Entry 4XGQ (X-ray diffraction, 2.70 A resolution); this record covers chains C and D of the 4 polymer chains in the assembly.

[Chain C]
Name: Ribonuclease VapC30
Organism: Mycobacterium tuberculosis (strain ATCC 25618 / H37Rv)
Notes: EC 3.1.-.-
UniProtKB: P9WF77 (VPC30_MYCTU); residue numbers follow UniProt; this construct covers 1-131
Chain sequence (132 residues; row label = number of the first residue in the row; numbering starts at 0):
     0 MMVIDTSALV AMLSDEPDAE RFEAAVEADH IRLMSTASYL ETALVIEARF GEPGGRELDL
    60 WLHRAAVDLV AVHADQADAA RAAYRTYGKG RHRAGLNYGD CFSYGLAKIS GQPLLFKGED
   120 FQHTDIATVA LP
Sequence notes: expression tag (0)
Bound ions: Mg2+: D4, D99
Swiss-Prot annotation at these positions:
  - binding site (Mg(2+)): D4, D99
From the paper describing this entry:
  - self-association interface (contacts with another copy of this molecule): E46, D58
  - catalytic residues: D4, E40, D99, D119 (by similarity / conservation)

[Chain D]
Name: Antitoxin VapB30
Organism: Mycobacterium tuberculosis (strain ATCC 25618 / H37Rv)
UniProtKB: P9WJ35 (VPB30_MYCTU); residues 1-84 here = UniProt positions 1-84
Chain sequence (84 residues; row label = number of the first residue in the row):
     1 MALSIKHPEA DRLARALAAR TGETLTEAVV TALRERLARE TGRARVVPLR DELAAIRHRC
    61 AALPVVDNRS AEAILGYDER GLPA
Unresolved in the structure: 1-46, 77-84

[How chain C and chain D interact]
Contacting residue pairs (45; chain C residue first):
  M11(C) with R57(D)
  L12(C) with I56(D), hydrophobic; R57(D); C60(D); A61(D)
  S13(C) with A61(D)
  D14(C) with R57(D), salt bridge; A61(D)
  A18(C) with R57(D)
  E19(C) with R57(D)
  E22(C) with R50(D); L53(D); A54(D); R57(D), salt bridge
  V25(C) with L53(D), hydrophobic
  E26(C) with P48(D); L49(D), hydrogen bond (side chain-backbone); R50(D), hydrogen bond (side chain-backbone)
  R31(C) with L49(D)
  E40(C) with I74(D)
  L43(C) with I74(D), hydrophobic
  V44(C) with I74(D), hydrophobic
  A47(C) with V66(D); D67(D), hydrogen bond (backbone-backbone)
  R48(C) with P64(D); V65(D); V66(D), hydrogen bond (backbone-backbone); D67(D), hydrogen bond (backbone-backbone)
  F49(C) with C60(D); L63(D), hydrophobic; P64(D); V65(D), hydrophobic
  G50(C) with V66(D)
  G53(C) with L63(D)
  E56(C) with I56(D); R59(D), salt bridge; C60(D)
  L59(C) with I56(D); R59(D)
  W60(C) with L53(D); I56(D)
  R63(C) with L49(D); E52(D), salt bridge; L53(D); I56(D)
Also at the interface, not in a pair above, chain C (25 interface residues in all): P52, A64, Y97
Also at the interface, not in a pair above, chain D (19 interface residues in all): A73, G76

[Summary]
25 residues of chain C and 19 residues of chain D are in contact; the contacts include 5 hydrogen bonds and 4
salt bridges. Polar contacts include D14(C)-R57(D), E22(C)-R57(D) and E56(C)-R59(D). From the paper: catalytic
residues D4(C), E40(C) and D99(C) among others; a self-association interface involving E46(C) and D58(C).
Here chain C is Ribonuclease VapC30 and chain D is Antitoxin VapB30, both from Mycobacterium tuberculosis
(strain ATCC 25618 / H37Rv). Entry 4XGQ (Crystal structure of addiction module from Mycobacterial species) was
determined by X-ray diffraction (same publication as 4XGR).
